PDB entry 4ZD6 | X-ray diffraction, 1.60 A resolution | chains C and D of the 4 polymer chains in the assembly

Chain C (and D):
Name: Halohydrin epoxidase B
Organism: Corynebacterium sp
Notes: chain D of this document is another copy of the same molecule, construct and numbering; everything in this record applies to it too
UniProt: Q46347 (Q46347_CORSP); residues 3-227 here correspond to UniProt positions 11-235 (UniProt number = residue number + 8)
Chain sequence (227 residues; row label = number of the first residue in the row):
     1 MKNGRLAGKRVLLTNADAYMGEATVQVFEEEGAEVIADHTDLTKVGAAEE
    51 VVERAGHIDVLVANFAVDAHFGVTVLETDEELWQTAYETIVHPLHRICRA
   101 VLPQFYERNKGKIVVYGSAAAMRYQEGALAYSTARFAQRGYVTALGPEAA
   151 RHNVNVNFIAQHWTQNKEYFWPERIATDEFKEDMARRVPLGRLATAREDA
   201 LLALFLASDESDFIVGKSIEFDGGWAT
Disordered / not traced: 1-3
Construct notes: initiating methionine (1); expression tag (2)

How chain C and chain D interact:
Residue-residue contacts (71):
  Arg5(C) - Arg5(D)
  Arg5(C) - Glu210(D)  salt bridge
  Thr143(C) - Thr227(D)
  Pro147(C) - Pro189(D)  hydrophobic
  Pro147(C) - Thr227(D)
  Ala150(C) - Pro189(D)
  Ala150(C) - Leu190(D)
  Arg151(C) - Ala185(D)  hydrogen bond (side chain-backbone)
  Arg151(C) - Arg186(D)
  Arg151(C) - Val188(D)
  Arg151(C) - Pro189(D)  hydrogen bond (side chain-backbone)
  Asn153(C) - Leu190(D)
  His162(C) - Phe213(D)
  Trp163(C) - Phe213(D)
  Ala185(C) - Arg151(D)  hydrogen bond (backbone-side chain)
  Arg186(C) - Arg151(D)
  Val188(C) - Arg151(D)  hydrogen bond (backbone-side chain)
  Pro189(C) - Pro147(D)
  Pro189(C) - Ala150(D)
  Pro189(C) - Arg151(D)
  Leu190(C) - Ala150(D)
  Leu190(C) - Asn153(D)
  Leu190(C) - Asp212(D)
  Leu190(C) - Phe213(D)  hydrophobic
  Arg192(C) - Asp212(D)
  Arg192(C) - Phe213(D)
  Leu193(C) - Phe213(D)
  Ala194(C) - Phe213(D)
  Glu198(C) - Asp212(D)
  Leu201(C) - Phe205(D)
  Leu201(C) - Glu210(D)
  Leu202(C) - Phe205(D)  hydrophobic
  Phe205(C) - Leu201(D)
  Phe205(C) - Leu202(D)  hydrophobic
  Glu210(C) - Arg5(D)  salt bridge
  Asp212(C) - Leu190(D)
  Asp212(C) - Arg192(D)
  Asp212(C) - Glu198(D)
  Phe213(C) - His162(D)
  Phe213(C) - Trp163(D)
  Phe213(C) - Leu190(D)  hydrophobic
  Phe213(C) - Arg192(D)
  Phe213(C) - Leu193(D)
  Phe213(C) - Ala194(D)
  Phe213(C) - Phe221(D)  hydrophobic
  Phe213(C) - Asp222(D)
  Phe213(C) - Gly223(D)  hydrogen bond (backbone-backbone)
  Val215(C) - Gly223(D)
  Val215(C) - Gly224(D)
  Val215(C) - Thr227(D)  hydrogen bond (backbone-side chain)
  Gly216(C) - Thr227(D)
  Lys217(C) - Glu220(D)  salt bridge
  Lys217(C) - Asp222(D)  salt bridge
  Lys217(C) - Ala226(D)
  Lys217(C) - Thr227(D)  hydrogen bond
  Ile219(C) - Ile219(D)  hydrophobic
  Glu220(C) - Ile214(D)
  Glu220(C) - Lys217(D)  salt bridge
  Phe221(C) - Phe213(D)  hydrophobic
  Phe221(C) - Ile214(D)  hydrophobic
  Asp222(C) - Phe213(D)
  Asp222(C) - Lys217(D)  salt bridge
  Gly223(C) - Phe213(D)  hydrogen bond (backbone-backbone)
  Gly223(C) - Val215(D)
  Gly224(C) - Val215(D)
  Ala226(C) - Lys217(D)
  Thr227(C) - Thr143(D)
  Thr227(C) - Pro147(D)
  Thr227(C) - Val215(D)  hydrogen bond (side chain-backbone)
  Thr227(C) - Gly216(D)
  Thr227(C) - Lys217(D)  hydrogen bond
Also at the interface, not in a pair above, chain C (37 interface residues in all): Thr164, Gly191, Ile214
Also at the interface, not in a pair above, chain D (37 interface residues in all): Thr164, Gly191

Summary:
Chain C and chain D each contribute 37 residues to their interface; the contacts include 10 hydrogen bonds and
6 salt bridges. Among the polar pairs are Arg5(C)-Glu210(D), Lys217(C)-Glu220(D) and Lys217(C)-Asp222(D).
Both chains are Halohydrin epoxidase B (Corynebacterium sp). Entry 4ZD6 (Halohydrin hydrogen-halide-lyase,
HheB) was determined by X-ray diffraction, deposited together with 4Z9F and 4ZU3.
